9H9P - chains A and M of the 7 polymer chains in the assembly; structure by electron microscopy, 4.50 A resolution (low resolution: residue-level contacts below are approximate; hydrogen-bond / salt-bridge calls are withheld).

Chain A:
Protein: CDK5 regulatory subunit-associated protein 2
Source organism: Homo sapiens
UniProtKB: Q96SN8 (CK5P2_HUMAN); numbering as in UniProt (aligned over 1-1893)
Sequence (1893 residues; numbered 1 to 1893; the number before each row is that of its first residue):
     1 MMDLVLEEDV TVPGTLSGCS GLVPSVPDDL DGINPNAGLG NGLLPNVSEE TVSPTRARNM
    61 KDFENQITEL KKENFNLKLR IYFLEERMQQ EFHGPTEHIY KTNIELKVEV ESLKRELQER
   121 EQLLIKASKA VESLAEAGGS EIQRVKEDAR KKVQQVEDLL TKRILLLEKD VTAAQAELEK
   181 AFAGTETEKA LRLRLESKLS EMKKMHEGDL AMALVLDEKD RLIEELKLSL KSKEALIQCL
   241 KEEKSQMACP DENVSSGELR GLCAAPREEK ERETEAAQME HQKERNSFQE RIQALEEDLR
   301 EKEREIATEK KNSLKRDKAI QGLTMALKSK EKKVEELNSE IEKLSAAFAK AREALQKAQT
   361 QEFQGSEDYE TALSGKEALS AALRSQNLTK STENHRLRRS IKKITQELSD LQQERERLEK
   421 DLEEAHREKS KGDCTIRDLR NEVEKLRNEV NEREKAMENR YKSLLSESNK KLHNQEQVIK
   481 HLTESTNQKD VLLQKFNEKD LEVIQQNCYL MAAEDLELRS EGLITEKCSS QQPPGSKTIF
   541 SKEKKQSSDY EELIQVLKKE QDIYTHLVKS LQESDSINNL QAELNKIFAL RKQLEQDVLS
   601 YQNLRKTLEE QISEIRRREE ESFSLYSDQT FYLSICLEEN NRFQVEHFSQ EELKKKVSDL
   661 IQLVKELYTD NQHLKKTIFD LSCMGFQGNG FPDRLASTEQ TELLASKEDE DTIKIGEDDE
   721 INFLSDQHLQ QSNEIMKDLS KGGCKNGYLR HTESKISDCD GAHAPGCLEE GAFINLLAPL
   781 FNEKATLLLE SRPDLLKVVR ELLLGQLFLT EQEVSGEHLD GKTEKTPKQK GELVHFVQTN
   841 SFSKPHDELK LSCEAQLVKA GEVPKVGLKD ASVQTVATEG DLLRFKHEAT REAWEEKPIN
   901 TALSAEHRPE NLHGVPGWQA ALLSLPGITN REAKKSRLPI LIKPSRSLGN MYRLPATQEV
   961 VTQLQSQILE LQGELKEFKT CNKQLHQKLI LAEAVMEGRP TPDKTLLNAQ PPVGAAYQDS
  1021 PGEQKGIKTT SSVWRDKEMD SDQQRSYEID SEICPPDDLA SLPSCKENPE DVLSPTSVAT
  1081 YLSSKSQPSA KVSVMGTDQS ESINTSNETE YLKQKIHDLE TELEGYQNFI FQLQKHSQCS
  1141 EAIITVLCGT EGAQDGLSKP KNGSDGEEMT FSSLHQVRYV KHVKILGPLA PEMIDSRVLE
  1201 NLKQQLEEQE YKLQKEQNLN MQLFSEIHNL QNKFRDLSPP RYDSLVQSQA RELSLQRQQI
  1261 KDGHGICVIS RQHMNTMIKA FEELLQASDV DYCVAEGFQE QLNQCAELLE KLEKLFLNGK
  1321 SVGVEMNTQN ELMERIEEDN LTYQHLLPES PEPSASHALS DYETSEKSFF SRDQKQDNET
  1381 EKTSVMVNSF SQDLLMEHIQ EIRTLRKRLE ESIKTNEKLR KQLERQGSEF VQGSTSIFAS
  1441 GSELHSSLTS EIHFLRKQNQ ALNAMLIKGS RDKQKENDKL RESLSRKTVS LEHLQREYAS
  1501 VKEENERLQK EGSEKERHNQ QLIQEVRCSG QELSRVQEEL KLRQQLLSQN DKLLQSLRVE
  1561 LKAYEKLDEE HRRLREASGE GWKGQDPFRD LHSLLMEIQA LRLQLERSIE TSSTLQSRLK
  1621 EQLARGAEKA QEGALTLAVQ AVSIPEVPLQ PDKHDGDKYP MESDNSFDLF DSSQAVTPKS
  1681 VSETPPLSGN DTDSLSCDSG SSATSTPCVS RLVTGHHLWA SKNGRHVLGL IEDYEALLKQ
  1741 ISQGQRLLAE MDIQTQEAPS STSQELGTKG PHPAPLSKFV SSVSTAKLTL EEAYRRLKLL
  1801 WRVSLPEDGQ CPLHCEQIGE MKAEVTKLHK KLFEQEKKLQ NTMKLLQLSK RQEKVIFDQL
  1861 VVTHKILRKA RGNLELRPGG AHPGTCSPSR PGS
Unresolved in the structure: 1-57, 93-1893
Sequence notes: variant Gln-289 (Glu in Q96SN8), Leu-1540 (Val in Q96SN8); conflict Phe-631 (Ser in Q96SN8)
Curated features (UniProtKB/Swiss-Prot):
  - region: Val-1861 to Ala-1870 (Required for centrosomal attachment, Golgi localization and CALM1 interaction)
  - modified residue: Ser-547 (Phosphoserine), Thr-1001 (Phosphothreonine), Ser-1238 (Phosphoserine), Ser-1490 (Phosphoserine), Ser-1663 (Phosphoserine), Ser-1666 (Phosphoserine), Ser-1893 (Phosphoserine)
  - mutagenesis: Leu-938 to Pro-939 (Loss of interaction with MAPRE1), Lys-1865 (K1865A: No effect on centrosomal attachment, Golgi localization and loss of interaction with CALM1; when associated with A-1869), Lys-1869 (K1869A: No effect on centrosomal attachment, Golgi localization and loss of interaction to CALM1; when associated with A-1865)

Chain M:
Protein: Isoform 3 of Gamma-tubulin complex component 2
Source organism: Homo sapiens
UniProtKB: Q9BSJ2 (GCP2_HUMAN), isoform Q9BSJ2-4; residue numbers follow UniProt; this construct covers 1-930
Sequence (930 residues; each row starts with the number of its first residue):
     1 MSEFRIHHDV NELLSLLRVH GGDGAEVYID LLQKNRTPYV TTTVSAHSAK VKIAEFSRTP
    61 EDFLKKYDEL KSKNTRNLDP LVYLLSKLTE DKETLQYLQQ NAKERAELAA AAVGSSTTSI
   121 NVPAAASKIS MQELEELRKQ LGSVATGSTL QQSLELKRKM LRDKQNKKNS GQHLPIFPAW
   181 VYERPALIGD FLIGAGISTD TALPIVLLRW NLALSPRLKC SGVISAHCNL HLPGTLPLAS
   241 QESAVVEDLL YVLVGVDGRY VSAQPLAGRQ SRTFLVDPNL DLSIRELVHR ILPVAASYSA
   301 VTRFIEEKSS FEYGQVNHAL AAAMRTLVKE HLILVSQLEQ LHRQGLLSLQ KLWFYIQPAM
   361 RTMDILASLA TSVDKGECLG GSTLSLLHDR SFSYTGDSQA QELCLYLTKA ASAPYFEVLE
   421 KWIYRGIIHD PYSEFMVEEH ELRKERIQED YNDKYWDQRY TIVQQQIPSF LQKMADKILS
   481 TGKYLNVVRE CGHDVTCPVA KEIIYTLKER AYVEQIEKAF NYASKVLLDF LMEEKELVAH
   541 LRSIKRYFLM DQGDFFVHFM DLAEEELRKP VEDITPPRLE ALLELALRMS TANTDPFKDD
   601 LKIDLMPHDL ITQLLRVLAI ETKQEKAMAH ADPTELALSG LEAFSFDYIV KWPLSLIINR
   661 KALTRYQMLF RHMFYCKHVE RQLCSVWISN KTAKQHSLHS AQWFAGAFTL RQRMLNFVQN
   721 IQYYMMFEVM EPTWHILEKN LKSASNIDDV LGHHTGFLDT CLKDCMLTNP ELLKVFSKLM
   781 SVCVMFTNCM QKFTQSMKLD GELGGQTLEH STVLGLPAGA EERARKELAR KHLAEHADTV
   841 QLVSGFEATI NKFDKNFSAH LLDLLARLSI YSTSDCEHGM ASVISRLDFN GFYTERLERL
   901 SAERSQKATP QVPVLRGPPA PAPRVAVTAQ
Unresolved in the structure: 1-3, 20-23, 37-38, 55-58, 76, 108-231, 267-270, 493-501, 621-638, 693-703, 794-845, 896-930
Curated features (UniProtKB/Swiss-Prot):
  - modified residue: Tyr-83 (Phosphotyrosine)

Chain A / chain M interface:
Residue-residue contacts (18):
  Gln-66(A) / Asp-875(M)
  Thr-68(A) / Glu-26(M)
  Lys-71(A) / Glu-26(M)
  Lys-71(A) / Asp-30(M)
  Lys-72(A) / Glu-26(M)
  Phe-75(A) / His-7(M)
  Phe-75(A) / Val-10(M)
  Phe-75(A) / Ala-25(M)
  Phe-75(A) / Ile-29(M)
  Lys-78(A) / Phe-4(M)
  Lys-78(A) / His-7(M)
  Leu-79(A) / His-7(M)
  Leu-79(A) / Asn-11(M)
  Arg-80(A) / Ile-620(M)
  Tyr-82(A) / Phe-4(M)
  Tyr-82(A) / Arg-5(M)
  Tyr-82(A) / His-8(M)
  Glu-86(A) / Arg-5(M)
Interface residues without a listed pair, chain A (11 interface residues in all): Phe-83

Overview:
Chain A and chain M form an interface of 11 and 12 residues respectively. Curated annotation (UniProt) lists 4
mutagenesis sites on chain A.
Here chain A is CDK5 regulatory subunit-associated protein 2 and chain M is Isoform 3 of Gamma-tubulin complex
component 2, both from Homo sapiens. Entry 9H9P (Spokes 12 and 13 of the human gamma-tubulin ring complex in
complex with CDK5RAP2 and docked ...) was determined by electron microscopy (same publication as 9H9Q and
9H9R).
